Entry 3PXW (X-ray diffraction, 2.11 A resolution); this record covers chains D and F of the 6 polymer chains in the assembly.

[Chain D (and F)]
Name: Methylamine dehydrogenase heavy chain
Organism: Paracoccus denitrificans
Notes: EC 1.4.99.3; chain F of this document is another copy of the same molecule, construct and numbering; everything in this record applies to it too
Reference sequence: A1BB97 (A1BB97_PARDP); residues 2-386 here correspond to UniProt positions 33-417 (UniProt number = residue number + 31)
Sequence (385 residues; numbered 2 to 386; the number before each row is that of its first residue):
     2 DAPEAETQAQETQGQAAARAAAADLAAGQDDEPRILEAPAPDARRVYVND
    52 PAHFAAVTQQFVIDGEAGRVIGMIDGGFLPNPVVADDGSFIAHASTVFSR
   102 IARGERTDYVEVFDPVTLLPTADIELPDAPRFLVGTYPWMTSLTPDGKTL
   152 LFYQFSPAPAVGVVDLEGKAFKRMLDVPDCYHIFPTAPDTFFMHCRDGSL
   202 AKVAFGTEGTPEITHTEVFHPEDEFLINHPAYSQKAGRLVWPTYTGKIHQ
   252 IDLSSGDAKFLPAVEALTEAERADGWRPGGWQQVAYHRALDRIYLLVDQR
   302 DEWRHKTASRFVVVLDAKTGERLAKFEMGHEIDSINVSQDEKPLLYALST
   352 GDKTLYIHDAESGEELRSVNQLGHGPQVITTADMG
Not modelled in the structure: 2-10
Disulfides: Cys181-Cys196

[How chain D and chain F interact]
Pairs across the interface (25; chain D residue first):
  Val58(D) with Val58(F), hydrophobic; Ile102(F), hydrophobic
  Gly77(D) with Ile102(F)
  Gly78(D) with Ile102(F)
  Val98(D) with Ser100(F); Arg101(F); Ile102(F), hydrophobic
  Ser100(D) with Val98(F)
  Arg101(D) with Val98(F); Tyr110(F); Asp124(F), salt bridge
  Ile102(D) with Val58(F), hydrophobic; Gly77(F); Gly78(F); Val98(F), hydrophobic; Tyr110(F)
  Ala103(D) with Asp76(F)
  Arg104(D) with Glu112(F), salt bridge; Pro121(F)
  Tyr110(D) with Arg101(F); Ile102(F)
  Glu112(D) with Arg104(F), salt bridge
  Pro121(D) with Arg104(F)
  Asp124(D) with Arg101(F), salt bridge
  His375(D) with His375(F)
Other interface residues (no listed pair), chain D (17 interface residues in all): Asp76, Thr108, Phe114
Other interface residues (no listed pair), chain F (16 interface residues in all): Ala103, Thr108

[Summary]
17 residues of chain D face 16 of chain F across their interface; the contacts include 4 salt bridges. Polar
contacts include Arg101(D)-Asp124(F) and Arg104(D)-Glu112(F).
Both chains are Methylamine dehydrogenase heavy chain (Paracoccus denitrificans). Entry 3PXW (Crystal
Structure of Ferrous NO Adduct of MauG in Complex with Pre-Methylamine Dehydrogenase) was determined by X-ray
diffraction (same publication as 3PXS and 3PXT).
